PDB entry 3N75 | X-ray diffraction, 2.00 A resolution | chains C and E of the 5 polymer chains in the assembly

[Chain C (and E)]
Molecule: Lysine decarboxylase, inducible
Source organism: Escherichia coli
Notes: EC 4.1.1.18; chain E of this document is another copy of the same molecule, construct and numbering; everything in this record applies to it too
UniProt: P0A9H3 (LDCI_ECOLI); numbering as in UniProt (aligned over 1-715)
Amino-acid sequence (715 residues; row label = number of the first residue in the row):
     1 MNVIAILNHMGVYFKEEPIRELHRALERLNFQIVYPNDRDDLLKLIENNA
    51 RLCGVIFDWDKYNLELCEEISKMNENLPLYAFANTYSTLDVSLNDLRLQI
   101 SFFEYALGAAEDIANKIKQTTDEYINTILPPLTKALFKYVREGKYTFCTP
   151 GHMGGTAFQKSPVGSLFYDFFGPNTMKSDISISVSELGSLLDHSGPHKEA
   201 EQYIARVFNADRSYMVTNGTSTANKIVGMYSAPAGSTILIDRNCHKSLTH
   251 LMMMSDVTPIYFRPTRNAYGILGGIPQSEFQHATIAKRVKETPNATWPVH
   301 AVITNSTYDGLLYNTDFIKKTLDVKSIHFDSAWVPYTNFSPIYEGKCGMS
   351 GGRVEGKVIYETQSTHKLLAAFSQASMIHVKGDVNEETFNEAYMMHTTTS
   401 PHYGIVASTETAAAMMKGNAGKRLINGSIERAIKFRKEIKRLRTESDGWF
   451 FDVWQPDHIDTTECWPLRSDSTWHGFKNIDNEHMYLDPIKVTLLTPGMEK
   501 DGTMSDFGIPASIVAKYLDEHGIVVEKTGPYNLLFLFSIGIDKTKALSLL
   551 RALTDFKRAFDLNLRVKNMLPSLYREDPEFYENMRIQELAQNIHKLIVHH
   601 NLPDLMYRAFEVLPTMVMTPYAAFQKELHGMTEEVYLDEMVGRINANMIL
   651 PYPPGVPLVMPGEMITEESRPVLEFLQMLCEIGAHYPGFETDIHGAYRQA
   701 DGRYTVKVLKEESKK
Not modelled in the structure: 712-715
Modified residues: Lys367 ((2S)-2-amino-6-[[3-hydroxy-2-methyl-5-(phosphonooxymethyl)pyridin-4-yl]methylideneamino]hexanoic acid; LLP)
Residues lining bound ligands:
  - guanosine-5',3'-tetraphosphate (G4P), molecule 1: Arg97, Arg206, Lys417, Gly418
  - guanosine-5',3'-tetraphosphate (G4P), molecule 2: Arg558, Leu562, Asn563, Leu564, Arg565, Asn568, Arg585
Swiss-Prot annotation at these positions:
  - modified residue: Lys367 (N6-(pyridoxal phosphate)lysine)
From the paper describing this entry:
  - binding site for guanosine-5',3'-tetraphosphate: Arg97, Arg206, Lys417, Gly418, Arg558, Leu564, Arg565, Asn568, Arg585
  - mutagenesis - R97A, R206S: abolished binding to guanosine-5',3'-tetraphosphate
  - mutagenesis - L89R, L547R: decreased catalytic activity
  - mutagenesis - R97A, R206S: increased catalytic activity on ppGpp
  - mutagenesis - R97A, R206S: unchanged catalytic activity
  - self-association interface (contacts with another copy of this molecule): Leu547

[Interface between chain C and chain E]
Residue-residue contacts - 53 pairs, chain C then chain E:
  Val3(C) - Leu107(E)  hydrophobic
  Gln32(C) - Glu21(E)  hydrogen bond
  Ile33(C) - Tyr13(E)
  Val34(C) - Tyr13(E)  hydrophobic
  Val34(C) - Leu107(E)  hydrophobic
  Tyr35(C) - Tyr13(E)
  Pro36(C) - Tyr13(E)  hydrophobic
  Asn37(C) - Gly11(E)
  Asn37(C) - Val12(E)
  Asn37(C) - Tyr13(E)
  Asp41(C) - Val12(E)
  Asp41(C) - Tyr13(E)  hydrogen bond (side chain-backbone)
  Asp41(C) - Phe14(E)  hydrogen bond (side chain-backbone)
  Lys44(C) - Phe14(E)
  Lys44(C) - Thr85(E)
  Leu45(C) - Phe14(E)  hydrophobic
  Glu47(C) - Thr85(E)
  Asn48(C) - Phe14(E)
  Asn48(C) - Tyr105(E)
  Asn49(C) - Ala106(E)
  Asn49(C) - Leu107(E)  hydrogen bond (side chain-backbone)
  Lys434(C) - Thr85(E)
  Lys434(C) - Tyr86(E)
  Lys434(C) - Ser87(E)  hydrogen bond (side chain-backbone)
  Glu438(C) - Thr88(E)  hydrogen bond
  Arg441(C) - Thr88(E)  hydrogen bond
  Arg441(C) - Leu89(E)  hydrogen bond (side chain-backbone)
  Leu442(C) - Asn94(E)
  Glu445(C) - Val91(E)
  Ser446(C) - Asn94(E)  hydrogen bond
  Asp542(C) - Glu104(E)
  Lys543(C) - Ala83(E)
  Lys543(C) - Asn84(E)
  Lys543(C) - Thr85(E)
  Lys543(C) - Glu104(E)  salt bridge
  Thr544(C) - Phe102(E)  hydrogen bond (side chain-backbone)
  Thr544(C) - Phe103(E)  hydrogen bond (side chain-backbone)
  Thr544(C) - Glu104(E)
  Leu547(C) - Ala83(E)  hydrophobic
  Leu547(C) - Ser87(E)
  Leu547(C) - Leu89(E)  hydrophobic
  Leu547(C) - Phe102(E)  hydrophobic
  Ser548(C) - Phe102(E)
  Leu550(C) - Leu89(E)  hydrophobic
  Arg551(C) - Leu89(E)
  Arg551(C) - Leu93(E)  hydrogen bond (side chain-backbone)
  Arg551(C) - Leu96(E)  hydrogen bond (side chain-backbone)
  Arg551(C) - Leu98(E)
  Thr554(C) - Asn94(E)
  Arg558(C) - Asn94(E)
  Arg558(C) - Asp95(E)
  Arg558(C) - Leu96(E)
  Arg558(C) - Arg97(E)
Interface residues without a listed pair, chain C (30 interface residues in all): Asp555, Lys567
Interface residues without a listed pair, chain E (29 interface residues in all): Glu17, Asp90, Ile100, Gln202

[Summary]
The interface between chain C and chain E involves 30 residues on one side and 29 on the other; the contacts
include 13 hydrogen bonds and 1 salt bridge. Polar pairs include Lys543(C)-Glu104(E), Gln32(C)-Glu21(E) and
Asp41(C)-Tyr13(E). The paper reports a binding site for guanosine-5',3'-tetraphosphate at Arg97(C), Arg206(C)
and Lys417(C) among others; R97A and R206S of chain C abolish binding to guanosine-5',3'-tetraphosphate; 4
substitutions were tested in all.
Both chains are Lysine decarboxylase, inducible (Escherichia coli). Entry 3N75 (X-ray Crystal Structure of the
Escherichia coli Inducible Lysine Decarboxylase LdcI) was determined by X-ray diffraction, deposited together
with 3Q16.
